PDB entry 5UW3 | X-ray diffraction, 1.96 A resolution | chains A and E

[Chain A]
Molecule: Peptide cyclase 1
Source organism: Vaccaria hispanica
Reference sequence: R4P353 (R4P353_9CARY); residues 1-724 here = UniProt positions 1-724
Sequence (750 residues; row label = number of the first residue in the row; numbers below 1 keep their minus sign (Met-25 is residue -25)):
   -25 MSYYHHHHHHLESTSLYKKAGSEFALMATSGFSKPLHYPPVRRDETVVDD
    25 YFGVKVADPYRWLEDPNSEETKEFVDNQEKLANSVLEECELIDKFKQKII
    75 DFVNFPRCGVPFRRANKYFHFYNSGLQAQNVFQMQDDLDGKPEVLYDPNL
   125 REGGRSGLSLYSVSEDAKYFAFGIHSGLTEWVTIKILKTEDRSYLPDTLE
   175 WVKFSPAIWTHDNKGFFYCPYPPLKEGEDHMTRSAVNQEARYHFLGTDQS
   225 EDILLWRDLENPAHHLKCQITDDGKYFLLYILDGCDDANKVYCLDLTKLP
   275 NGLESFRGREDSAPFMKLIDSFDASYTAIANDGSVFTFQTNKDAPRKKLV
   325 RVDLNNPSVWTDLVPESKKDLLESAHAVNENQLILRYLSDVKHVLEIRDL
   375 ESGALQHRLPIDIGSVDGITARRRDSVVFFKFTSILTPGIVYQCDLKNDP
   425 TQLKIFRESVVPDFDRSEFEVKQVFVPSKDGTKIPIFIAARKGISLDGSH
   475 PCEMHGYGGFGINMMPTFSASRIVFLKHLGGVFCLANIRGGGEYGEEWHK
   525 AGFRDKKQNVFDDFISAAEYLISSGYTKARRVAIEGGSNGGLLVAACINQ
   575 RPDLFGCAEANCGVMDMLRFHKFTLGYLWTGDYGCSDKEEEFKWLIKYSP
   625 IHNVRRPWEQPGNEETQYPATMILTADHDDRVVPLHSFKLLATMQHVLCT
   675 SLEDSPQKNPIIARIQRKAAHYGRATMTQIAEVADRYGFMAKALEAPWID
Disordered / not traced: -25 to 11, 198-210, 281-286, 724
Differences from the reference sequence: initiating methionine (-25); expression tag (-24 to 0)
Reported in the primary citation:
  - catalytic residues: Tyr481, Ser562, Asp653, His695
  - mutagenesis - S493A: unchanged catalytic activity
  - mutagenesis - N97A: decreased catalytic activity
  - mutagenesis - Y481F, S562A, H695A: abolished catalytic activity
  - conformationally variable residues: His695
  - mutagenesis - H695A: increased catalytic activity on 20 mM imidazole

[Chain E]
Molecule: Presegetalin A1
Reference sequence: F6LNL5 (F6LNL5_9CARY); residues 1014-1032 here correspond to UniProt positions 14-32 (UniProt number = residue number - 1000)
Sequence (19 residues; each row starts with the number of its first residue):
  1014 GVPVWAFQAKDVENASAPV
Disordered / not traced: 1014-1026

[Interface between chain A and chain E]
Pairs across the interface - 21 pairs, chain A then chain E:
  Val77(A) - Ala1030(E)  hydrophobic
  Arg81(A) - Ser1029(E)  hydrogen bond (side chain-backbone)
  Arg81(A) - Ala1030(E)
  Arg81(A) - Pro1031(E)
  Phe95(A) - Asn1027(E)
  Asn97(A) - Ser1029(E)  hydrogen bond (side chain-backbone)
  Ala102(A) - Ser1029(E)  hydrogen bond (backbone-side chain)
  Gln103(A) - Ser1029(E)
  Asn104(A) - Asn1027(E)  hydrogen bond
  Asn104(A) - Ala1028(E)  hydrogen bond (side chain-backbone)
  Asn104(A) - Ser1029(E)
  Leu132(A) - Asn1027(E)  hydrogen bond (backbone-side chain)
  Phe492(A) - Pro1031(E)
  Ser493(A) - Pro1031(E)
  Ser493(A) - Val1032(E)  hydrogen bond (side chain-backbone)
  Ala494(A) - Pro1031(E)  hydrogen bond (backbone-backbone)
  Ala494(A) - Val1032(E)  hydrogen bond (backbone-backbone)
  Ser495(A) - Val1032(E)  hydrogen bond (side chain-backbone)
  Arg698(A) - Ser1029(E)
  Thr700(A) - Ser1029(E)  hydrogen bond
  Val707(A) - Val1032(E)  hydrophobic
Interface residues without a listed pair, chain A (21 interface residues in all): Ile73, Phe79, Gln101, Ala699, Gln703, Ile704
The authors on this interface:
  - pairs named by the authors: Leu132(A)-Asn1027(E) (backbone contact), Ser493(A)-Val1032(E) (hydrogen bond), Ser495(A)-Val1032(E) (hydrogen bond)
  - interface residues, chain A: Arg81(A), Asn97(A), Asn104(A)
  - interface residues, chain E: Ala1028(E), Ser1029(E)
  - hot spots on chain E (mutagenesis) - N1027A (Ki of 131 uM): decreased binding to Peptide cyclase 1 (chain A)

[In short]
The interface between chain A and chain E involves 21 residues on one side and 6 on the other, with 11
hydrogen bonds. Among the polar pairs are Arg81(A)-Ser1029(E), Asn97(A)-Ser1029(E) and Ala102(A)-Ser1029(E).
The authors report a backbone contact between Leu132(A) and Asn1027(E); hydrogen bonds between Ser493(A) and
Val1032(E) and Ser495(A) and Val1032(E). From the paper: catalytic residues Tyr481(A), Ser562(A) and Asp653(A)
among others; Y481F, S562A and H695A of chain A abolish catalytic activity; 6 substitutions were tested in
all.
Chain A is Peptide cyclase 1 (Vaccaria hispanica) and chain E is Presegetalin A1; the structure, PCY1 in
Complex with Follower Peptide, was determined by X-ray diffraction, deposited together with 5UW5, 5UW6, 5UW7
and 5UZW.
